PDB entry 7YU7 | electron microscopy, 4.50 A resolution (low resolution: residue-level contacts below are approximate; hydrogen-bond / salt-bridge calls are withheld) | chains B and S of the 5 polymer chains in the assembly

# Chain B
Name: Guanine nucleotide-binding protein G(I)/G(S)/G(T) subunit beta-1
From: Rattus norvegicus
UniProt: P54311 (GBB1_RAT); numbering as in UniProt (aligned over 2-340)
Sequence (351 residues; row label = number of the first residue in the row; numbers below 1 keep their minus sign (Met-10 is residue -10)):
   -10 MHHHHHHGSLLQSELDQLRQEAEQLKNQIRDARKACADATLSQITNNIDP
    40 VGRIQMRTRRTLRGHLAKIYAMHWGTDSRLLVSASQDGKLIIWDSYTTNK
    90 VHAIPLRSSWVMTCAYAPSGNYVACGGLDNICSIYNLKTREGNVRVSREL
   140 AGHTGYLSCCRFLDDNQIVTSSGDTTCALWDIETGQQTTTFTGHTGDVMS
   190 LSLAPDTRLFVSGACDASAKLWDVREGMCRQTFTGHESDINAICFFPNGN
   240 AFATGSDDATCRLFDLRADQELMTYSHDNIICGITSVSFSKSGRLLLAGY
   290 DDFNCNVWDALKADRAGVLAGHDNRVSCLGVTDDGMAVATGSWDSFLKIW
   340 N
Not modelled in the structure: -10 to 2
Differences from the reference sequence: expression tag (-10 to 1)
Swiss-Prot annotation at these positions:
  - modified residue: Ser2 (N-acetylserine), His266 (Phosphohistidine)

# Chain S
Name: scFv16
From: Mus musculus
Notes: antibody fragment or engineered binder
Sequence (260 residues; numbered 1 to 260; the number before each row is that of its first residue):
     1 DVQLVESGGGLVQPGGSRKLSCSASGFAFSSFGMHWVRQAPEKGLEWVAY
    51 ISSGSGTIYYADTVKGRFTISRDDPKNTLFLQMTSLRSEDTAMYYCVRSI
   101 YYYGSSPFDFWGQGTTLTVSSGGGGSGGGGSGGGGSDIVMTQATSSVPVT
   151 PGESVSISCRSSKSLLHSNGNTYLYWFLQRPGQSPQLLIYRMSNLASGVP
   201 DRFSGSGSGTAFTLTISRLEAEDVGVYYCMQHLEYPLTFGAGTKLELKAA
   251 AASSEDLYFQ
Not modelled in the structure: 1, 122-135, 248-260

# How chain B and chain S interact
Residue-residue contacts (12; chain B residue first):
  Asp66(B) with Tyr103(S)
  Arg68(B) with Tyr103(S)
  Leu69(B) with Tyr103(S)
  Asp83(B) with Tyr103(S)
  Val90(B) with Tyr102(S)
  Arg129(B) with Val2(S); Arg98(S)
  Glu130(B) with Gly26(S); Phe27(S); Ala28(S)
  Gly131(B) with Ala28(S); Ser31(S)
Interface residues without a listed pair, chain B (10 interface residues in all): His91, Asn132
Interface residues without a listed pair, chain S (10 interface residues in all): Phe32, Phe110

# In short
Chain B and chain S each contribute 10 residues to their interface.
Here chain B is Guanine nucleotide-binding protein G(I)/G(S)/G(T) subunit beta-1 (Rattus norvegicus) and chain
S is scFv16 (Mus musculus). Entry 7YU7 (Human Lysophosphatidic Acid Receptor 1-Gi complex bound to
ONO-0740556, state3) was determined by electron microscopy, deposited together with 7YU3, 7YU4, 7YU5, 7YU6 and
7YU8.
